7DOI - chains A and B of the 6 polymer chains in the assembly; structure by electron microscopy, 2.60 A resolution.

[Chain A]
Molecule: RNA-directed RNA polymerase
Organism: Severe acute respiratory syndrome coronavirus 2
Notes: EC 2.7.7.48
UniProtKB: P0DTD1 (R1AB_SARS2); residues 1-932 here correspond to UniProt positions 4393-5324 (UniProt number = residue number + 4392)
Sequence (943 residues; numbered 0 to 942; the number before each row is that of its first residue; numbering starts at 0):
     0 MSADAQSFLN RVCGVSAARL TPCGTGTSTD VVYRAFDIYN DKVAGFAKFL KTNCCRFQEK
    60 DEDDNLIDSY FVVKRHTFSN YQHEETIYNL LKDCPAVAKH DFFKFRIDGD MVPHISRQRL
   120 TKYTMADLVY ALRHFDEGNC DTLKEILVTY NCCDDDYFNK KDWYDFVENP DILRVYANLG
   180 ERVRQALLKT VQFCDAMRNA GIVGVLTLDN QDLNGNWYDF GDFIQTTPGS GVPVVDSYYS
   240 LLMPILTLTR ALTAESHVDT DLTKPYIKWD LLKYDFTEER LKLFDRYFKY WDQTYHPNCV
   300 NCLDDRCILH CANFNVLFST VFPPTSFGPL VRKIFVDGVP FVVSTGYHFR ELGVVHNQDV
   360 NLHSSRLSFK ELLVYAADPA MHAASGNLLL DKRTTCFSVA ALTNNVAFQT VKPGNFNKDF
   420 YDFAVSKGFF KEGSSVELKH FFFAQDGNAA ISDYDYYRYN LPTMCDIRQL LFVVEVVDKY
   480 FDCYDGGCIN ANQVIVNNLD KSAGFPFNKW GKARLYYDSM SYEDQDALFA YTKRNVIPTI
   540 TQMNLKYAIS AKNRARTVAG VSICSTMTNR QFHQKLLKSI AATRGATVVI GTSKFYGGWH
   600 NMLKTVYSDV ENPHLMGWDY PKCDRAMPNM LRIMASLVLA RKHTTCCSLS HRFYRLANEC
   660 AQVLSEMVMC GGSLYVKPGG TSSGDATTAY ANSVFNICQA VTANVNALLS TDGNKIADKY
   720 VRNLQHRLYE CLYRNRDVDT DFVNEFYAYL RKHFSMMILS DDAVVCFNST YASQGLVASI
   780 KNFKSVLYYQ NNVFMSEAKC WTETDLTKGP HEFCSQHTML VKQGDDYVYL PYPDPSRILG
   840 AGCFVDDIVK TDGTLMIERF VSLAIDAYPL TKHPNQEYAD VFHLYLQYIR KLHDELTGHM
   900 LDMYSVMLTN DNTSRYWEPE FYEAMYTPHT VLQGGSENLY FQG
Unresolved in the structure: 0-3, 108-109, 896-913, 930-942
Sequence notes: initiating methionine (0); expression tag (933-942)
Ion coordination: Mg2+ site 1: Asn209 (together with pyrophosphate); Mg2+ site 2: Asp218 (together with pyrophosphate); Zn2+ site 1: His295, Cys301, Cys306, Cys310; Zn2+ site 2: Cys487, Cys645, Cys646; Mg2+ site 3 near Asp761 (its only coordinating residue here)
Ligand contacts:
  - Penciclovir phosphate (HCU; [(2R)-4-(2-azanyl-6-oxidanylidene-3H-purin-9-yl)-2-(hydroxymethyl)butyl] dihydrogen phosphate): Lys545, Asp623, Ser682, Thr687, Asn691, Ser759, Asp760
  - pyrophosphate (POP), molecule 1: Lys50, Asn52, Cys53, Lys73, Arg116, Asn209, Tyr217, Asp218
  - pyrophosphate (POP), molecule 2: Lys551, Arg553, Tyr619, Pro620, Lys621, Cys622
UniProt features mapped onto this chain:
  - region: Lys545 to Arg555 (Interaction with RMP Remdesivir), Thr582 to Pro620 (RdRp Palm N-ter)
  - active site: Ser759, Asp760, Asp761
  - binding site (Mn(2+)): Asn209, Asp218
  - binding site (Zn(2+)): His295, Cys301, Cys306, Cys310, Cys487, His642, Cys645, Cys646
  - site: Gln932 (Cleavage)

[Chain B]
Molecule: Non-structural protein 8
Organism: Severe acute respiratory syndrome coronavirus 2
UniProtKB: P0DTD1 (R1AB_SARS2); residues 1-198 here correspond to UniProt positions 3943-4140 (UniProt number = residue number + 3942)
Sequence (199 residues; numbered 0 to 198; the number before each row is that of its first residue; numbering starts at 0):
     0 MAIASEFSSL PSYAAFATAQ EAYEQAVANG DSEVVLKKLK KSLNVAKSEF DRDAAMQRKL
    60 EKMADQAMTQ MYKQARSEDK RAKVTSAMQT MLFTMLRKLD NDALNNIINN ARDGCVPLNI
   120 IPLTTAAKLM VVIPDYNTYK NTCDGTTFTY ASALWEIQQV VDADSKIVQL SEISMDNSPN
   180 LAWPLIVTAL RANSAVKLQ
Unresolved in the structure: 0-77, 192-198
Sequence notes: initiating methionine (0)
UniProt features mapped onto this chain:
  - site: Gln198 (Cleavage)

[Interface between chain A and chain B]
Residue-residue contacts - 99 pairs, chain A then chain B:
  Leu270(A) - Ile119(B)
  Leu270(A) - Thr123(B)
  Leu271(A) - Ile106(B)
  Leu271(A) - Asn109(B)
  Leu271(A) - Ala110(B)
  Leu271(A) - Val115(B)  hydrophobic
  Leu271(A) - Pro116(B)
  Leu271(A) - Ile119(B)  hydrophobic
  Tyr273(A) - Arg111(B)  hydrogen bond
  Tyr273(A) - Asp112(B)
  Tyr273(A) - Cys114(B)
  Tyr273(A) - Pro116(B)  hydrophobic
  Asp274(A) - Arg111(B)  salt bridge
  Pro323(A) - Asn118(B)
  Thr324(A) - Pro116(B)
  Thr324(A) - Asn118(B)
  Thr324(A) - Ile119(B)
  Phe326(A) - Asn118(B)  hydrogen bond (backbone-side chain)
  Pro328(A) - Pro116(B)
  Pro328(A) - Leu117(B)  hydrogen bond (backbone-backbone)
  Leu329(A) - Cys114(B)  hydrophobic
  Leu329(A) - Val115(B)
  Val330(A) - Cys114(B)  hydrogen bond (backbone-side chain)
  Val330(A) - Val115(B)  hydrogen bond (backbone-backbone)
  Val330(A) - Leu117(B)  hydrophobic
  Arg331(A) - Asp112(B)  hydrogen bond (side chain-backbone)
  Arg331(A) - Gly113(B)
  Arg331(A) - Cys114(B)
  Lys332(A) - Asn104(B)  hydrogen bond
  Val338(A) - Leu95(B)  hydrophobic
  Pro339(A) - Leu95(B)
  Phe340(A) - Leu91(B)  hydrophobic
  Phe340(A) - Phe92(B)  hydrophobic
  Phe340(A) - Leu95(B)  hydrophobic
  Val341(A) - Leu98(B)  hydrophobic
  Val341(A) - Leu103(B)  hydrophobic
  Thr344(A) - Cys114(B)
  Arg365(A) - Gln88(B)
  Phe368(A) - Arg80(B)
  Phe368(A) - Val83(B)  hydrophobic
  Phe368(A) - Thr84(B)
  Phe368(A) - Met87(B)  hydrophobic
  Leu371(A) - Thr84(B)
  Leu371(A) - Met87(B)  hydrophobic
  Leu371(A) - Leu91(B)  hydrophobic
  Tyr374(A) - Leu91(B)  hydrophobic
  Ala379(A) - Leu117(B)  hydrophobic
  Met380(A) - Leu91(B)  hydrophobic
  Met380(A) - Met94(B)  hydrophobic
  Met380(A) - Leu95(B)  hydrophobic
  Ala382(A) - Leu117(B)  hydrophobic
  Ala382(A) - Pro121(B)
  Ala383(A) - Leu98(B)
  Ala383(A) - Ile120(B)  hydrophobic
  Ser384(A) - Met94(B)
  Ser384(A) - Lys97(B)
  Gly385(A) - Ala125(B)
  Asn386(A) - Lys127(B)
  Asn386(A) - Met129(B)
  Leu387(A) - Pro121(B)
  Leu387(A) - Leu122(B)  hydrophobic
  Leu387(A) - Ala125(B)
  Leu387(A) - Lys127(B)  hydrogen bond (backbone-backbone)
  Leu387(A) - Leu128(B)
  Leu387(A) - Met129(B)  hydrogen bond (backbone-backbone)
  Leu387(A) - Trp154(B)  hydrophobic
  Leu388(A) - Met129(B)
  Leu389(A) - Met129(B)  hydrogen bond (backbone-backbone)
  Leu389(A) - Val130(B)
  Leu389(A) - Val131(B)  hydrogen bond (backbone-backbone)
  Leu389(A) - Tyr149(B)
  Asp390(A) - Val131(B)
  Lys391(A) - Val131(B)  hydrogen bond (backbone-backbone)
  Lys391(A) - Pro133(B)
  Lys391(A) - Thr137(B)
  Lys391(A) - Thr141(B)
  Arg392(A) - Val131(B)
  Phe396(A) - Asn118(B)
  Val398(A) - Pro121(B)
  Ala400(A) - Met129(B)  hydrophobic
  Thr402(A) - Met129(B)
  Asn403(A) - Met129(B)
  Asn404(A) - Met129(B)
  Val405(A) - Met129(B)  hydrophobic
  Val405(A) - Val131(B)  hydrophobic
  Phe407(A) - Ala162(B)
  Phe407(A) - Pro183(B)  hydrophobic
  Phe407(A) - Ile185(B)  hydrophobic
  Asn447(A) - Pro183(B)
  Lys508(A) - Met90(B)
  Trp509(A) - Ala86(B)
  Trp509(A) - Met87(B)  hydrophobic
  Trp509(A) - Met90(B)  hydrophobic
  Leu514(A) - Lys79(B)
  Leu514(A) - Val83(B)  hydrophobic
  Tyr515(A) - Val83(B)  hydrophobic
  Ser518(A) - Arg80(B)
  Met666(A) - Leu117(B)  hydrophobic
  Met666(A) - Asn118(B)
Also at the interface, not in a pair above, chain A (58 interface residues in all): Lys272, Ser325, Leu372, Ala375, Pro378, His381, Ala399, Phe506, Val675
Also at the interface, not in a pair above, chain B (48 interface residues in all): Ile107, Trp182

[Overview]
Chain A and chain B form an interface of 58 and 48 residues respectively, with 12 hydrogen bonds and 1 salt
bridge. Polar pairs include Asp274(A)-Arg111(B), Tyr273(A)-Arg111(B) and Phe326(A)-Asn118(B). Bound to chain
A: pyrophosphate and Penciclovir phosphate.
Chain A is RNA-directed RNA polymerase and chain B is Non-structural protein 8, both from Severe acute
respiratory syndrome coronavirus 2; the structure, Structure of COVID-19 RNA-dependent RNA polymerase bound to
penciclovir, was determined by electron microscopy.
